7TAJ - chains B and D of the 4 polymer chains in the assembly; structure by electron microscopy, 2.00 A resolution.

[Chain B]
Molecule: viral protein 2
From: enterovirus D68
Reference sequence: A0A097BW12 (A0A097BW12_HED68); residues 10-247 here correspond to UniProt positions 79-316 (UniProt number = residue number + 69)
Amino-acid sequence (238 residues; row label = number of the first residue in the row):
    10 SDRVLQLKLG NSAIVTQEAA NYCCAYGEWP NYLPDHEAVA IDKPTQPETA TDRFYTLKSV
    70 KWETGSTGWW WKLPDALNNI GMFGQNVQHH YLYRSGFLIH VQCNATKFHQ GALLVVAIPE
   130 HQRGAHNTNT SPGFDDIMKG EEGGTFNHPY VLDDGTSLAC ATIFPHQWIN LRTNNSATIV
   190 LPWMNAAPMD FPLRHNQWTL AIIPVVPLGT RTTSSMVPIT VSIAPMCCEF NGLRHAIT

[Chain D]
Molecule: viral protein 4
From: enterovirus D68
Reference sequence: A0A097BW12 (A0A097BW12_HED68); residues 1-68 here correspond to UniProt positions 2-69 (UniProt number = residue number + 1)
Amino-acid sequence (68 residues; row label = number of the first residue in the row):
     1 GAQVTRQQTG THENANIATN GSHITYNQIN FYKDSYAASA SKQDFSQDPS KFTEPVVEGL
    61 KAGAPVLK
Not modelled in the structure: 1-28, 68

[How chain B and chain D interact]
Contacting residue pairs - 12 pairs, chain B then chain D:
  Asp11(B) with Val66(D); Leu67(D)
  Asn30(B) with Val56(D); Val57(D); Glu58(D), hydrogen bond (side chain-backbone)
  Tyr31(B) with Val56(D); Val57(D), hydrogen bond (backbone-backbone)
  Cys32(B) with Pro55(D)
  Cys33(B) with Pro55(D), hydrogen bond (backbone-backbone)
  Tyr35(B) with Lys51(D); Phe52(D), hydrophobic
  Thr182(B) with Leu67(D)
Other interface residues (no listed pair), chain B (11 interface residues in all): Arg12, Ala29, Gly36, Ile172
Other interface residues (no listed pair), chain D (9 interface residues in all): Leu60

[Overview]
Chain B and chain D form an interface of 11 and 9 residues respectively; the contacts include 3 hydrogen
bonds. Polar contacts include Asn30(B)-Glu58(D), Tyr31(B)-Val57(D) and Cys33(B)-Pro55(D).
Here chain B is viral protein 2 and chain D is viral protein 4, both from enterovirus D68. Entry 7TAJ (Cryo-EM
structure of Human Enterovirus D68 US/MO/14-18947 strain in complex with inhibitor 11526093 (no/low
occupancy-no inhibitor ...) was determined by electron microscopy.
